Entry 4I70 (X-ray diffraction, 1.60 A resolution); this record covers chain A.

[Chain A]
Molecule: Inosine-adenosine-guanosine-nucleoside hydrolase
From: Trypanosoma brucei brucei
Notes: EC 3.2.2.1
UniProt: Q57ZL6 (Q57ZL6_TRYB2); residue numbers follow UniProt; this construct covers 1-327
Sequence (327 residues; numbered 1 to 327; the number before each row is that of its first residue):
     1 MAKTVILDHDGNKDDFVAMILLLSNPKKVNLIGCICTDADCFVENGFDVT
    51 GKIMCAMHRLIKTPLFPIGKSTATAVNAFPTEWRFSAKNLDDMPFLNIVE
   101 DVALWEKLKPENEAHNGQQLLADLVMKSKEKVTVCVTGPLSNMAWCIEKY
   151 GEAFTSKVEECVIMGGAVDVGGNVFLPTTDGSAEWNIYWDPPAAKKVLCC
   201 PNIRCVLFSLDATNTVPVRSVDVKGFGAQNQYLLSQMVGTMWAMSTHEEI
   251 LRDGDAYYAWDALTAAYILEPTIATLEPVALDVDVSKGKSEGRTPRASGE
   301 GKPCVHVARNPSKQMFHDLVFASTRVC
Unresolved in the structure: 245-255
Cystine bridges: C199-C304
Metal / ion sites: Ca2+: D10, D15, T137, D261

[Summary]
D10, D15, T137 and D261 form the Ca2+ site.
Chain A is Inosine-adenosine-guanosine-nucleoside hydrolase (Trypanosoma brucei brucei); the structure,
Crystal structure of the Trypanosoma brucei Inosine-Adenosine-Guanosine nucleoside hydrolase, was determined
by X-ray diffraction together with 4I71, 4I72, 4I73, 4I74 and 4I75 from the same study.
